PDB entry 8UB4 | electron microscopy, 2.90 A resolution | chains A and F of the 10 polymer chains in the assembly

Chain A (and F):
Molecule: Cell division control protein 48
Organism: Saccharomyces cerevisiae
Notes: EC 3.6.4.6; chain F of this document is another copy of the same molecule, construct and numbering; everything in this record applies to it too
Reference sequence: P25694 (CDC48_YEAST); residue numbers follow UniProt; this construct covers 1-835
Sequence (835 residues; row label = number of the first residue in the row):
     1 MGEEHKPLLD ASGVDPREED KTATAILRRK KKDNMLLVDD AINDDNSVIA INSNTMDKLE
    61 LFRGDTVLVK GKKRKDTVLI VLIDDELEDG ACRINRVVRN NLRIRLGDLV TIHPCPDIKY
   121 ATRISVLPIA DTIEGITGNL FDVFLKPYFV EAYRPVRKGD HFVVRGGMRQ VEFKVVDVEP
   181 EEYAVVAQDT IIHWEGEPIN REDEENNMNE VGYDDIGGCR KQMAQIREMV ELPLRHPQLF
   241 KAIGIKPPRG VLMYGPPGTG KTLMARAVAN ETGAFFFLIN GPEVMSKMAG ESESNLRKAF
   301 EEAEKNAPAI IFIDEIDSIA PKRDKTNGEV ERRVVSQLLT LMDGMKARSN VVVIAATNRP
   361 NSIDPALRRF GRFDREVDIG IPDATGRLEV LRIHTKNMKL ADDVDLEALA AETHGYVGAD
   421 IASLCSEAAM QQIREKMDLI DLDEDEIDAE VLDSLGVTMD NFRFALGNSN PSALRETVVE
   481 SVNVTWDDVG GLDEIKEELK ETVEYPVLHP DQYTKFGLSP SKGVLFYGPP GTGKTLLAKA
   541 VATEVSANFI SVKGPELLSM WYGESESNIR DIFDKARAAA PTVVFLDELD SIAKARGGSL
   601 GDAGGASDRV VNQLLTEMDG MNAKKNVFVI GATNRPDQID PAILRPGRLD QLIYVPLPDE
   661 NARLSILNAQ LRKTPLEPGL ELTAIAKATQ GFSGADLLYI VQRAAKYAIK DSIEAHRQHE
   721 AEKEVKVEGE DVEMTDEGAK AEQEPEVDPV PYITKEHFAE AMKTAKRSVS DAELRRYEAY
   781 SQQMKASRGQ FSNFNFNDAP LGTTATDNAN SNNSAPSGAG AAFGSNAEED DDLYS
Disordered / not traced: 1-210, 441-448, 725-746, 785-835 (chain F: 1-218, 381-382, 440-450, 471-485, 509-521, 530-531, 656-658, 726-743, 768-835)
Metal / ion sites: Mg2+ site 1: Thr-262 (together with 08T); Mg2+ site 2 near Thr-535 (its only coordinating residue here)
Residues lining bound ligands:
  - 08T ([[[(2R,3S,4R,5R)-5-(6-aminopurin-9-yl)-3,4-bis(oxidanyl)oxolan-2-yl]methoxy-oxidanyl-phosphoryl]oxy-oxidanyl-phosphoryl]oxy-tris(fluoranyl)beryllium), molecule 1: Asp-215, Ile-216, Gly-217, Pro-257, Gly-258, Thr-259, Gly-260, Lys-261, Thr-262, Leu-263, Asn-358, Val-390, His-394, Gly-418, Ala-419
  - 08T, molecule 2: Asp-488, Val-489, Gly-490, Leu-492, Pro-529, Pro-530, Gly-531, Thr-532, Gly-533, Lys-534, Thr-535, Leu-536, Glu-588, Asn-634, Ile-666, Gln-670, Gly-694, Ala-695, Leu-698
UniProt features mapped onto this chain:
  - binding site (ATP): Pro-257 to Leu-263, Asn-358, His-394, Gly-531 to Leu-536
  - modified residue: Ser-472 (Phosphoserine), Ser-519 (Phosphoserine), Thr-735 (Phosphothreonine), Ser-770 (Phosphoserine)
  - cross-link (Glycyl lysine isopeptide (Lys-Gly)): Lys-305 (interchain with G-Cter in ubiquitin), Lys-322 (interchain with G-Cter in ubiquitin), Lys-346 (interchain with G-Cter in ubiquitin), Lys-522 (interchain with G-Cter in ubiquitin), Lys-539 (interchain with G-Cter in ubiquitin), Lys-594 (interchain with G-Cter in ubiquitin), Lys-673 (interchain with G-Cter in ubiquitin)
  - mutagenesis: Lys-261 (K261A: Moderate reduction in growth rate; K261T: Probable loss of ATP binding. Complete loss of catalytic activity), Glu-315 (E315A: Moderate reduction in growth rate; E315D: Severe loss of catalytic activity without affecting cooperativity between the 2 ATP-binding regions. Slight reduction in growth rate ...), Asn-358 (N358A: Slight reduction in growth rate. Restores cell growth; when associated with Q-315), Arg-369 (R369A: No effect on growth rate. Restores cell growth; when associated with Q-315), Pro-471 (P471A/S: Restores cell growth; when associated with Q-315), Arg-475 (R475H: Restores cell growth; when associated with Q-315), Lys-534 (K534A/T: Severe loss of catalytic activity. Lethal), Glu-588 (E588D: Moderate reduction in growth rate; E588Q: Lethal), Arg-645 (R645A: Lethal)
From the paper describing this entry:
  - binding site for Substrate: Lys-287 to Ala-289, Met-560 to Tyr-562
  - catalytic residues: Glu-315, Arg-369, Arg-372, Glu-588, Arg-645, Arg-648 (citing earlier work)
  - binding site for 08T: Arg-369, Arg-372, Arg-645, Arg-648

Chain A / chain F interface:
Contacting residue pairs - 16 pairs, chain A then chain F:
  Ala-242(A) / Leu-452(F)
  Ile-243(A) / Met-398(F)
  Ile-243(A) / Ala-429(F)  hydrophobic
  Ile-245(A) / Ala-429(F)  hydrophobic
  Arg-332(A) / Ser-286(F)
  Arg-332(A) / Lys-287(F)
  Leu-518(A) / Ala-705(F)  hydrophobic
  Arg-596(A) / Ser-559(F)
  Arg-596(A) / Trp-561(F)
  Gly-597(A) / Leu-558(F)
  Gly-597(A) / Ser-559(F)
  Gly-598(A) / Leu-558(F)
  Gly-598(A) / Trp-561(F)
  Ser-599(A) / Trp-561(F)
  Ser-599(A) / Tyr-562(F)
  Leu-600(A) / Tyr-562(F)
Interface residues without a listed pair, chain A (17 interface residues in all): Glu-228, Leu-239, Gly-244, Arg-375, Tyr-505, His-509, Gln-512
Interface residues without a listed pair, chain F (22 interface residues in all): Asn-397, Lys-399, Ser-426, Met-430, Ile-433, Val-457, Gly-563, Glu-564, Gln-702, Ile-709, Ile-713, His-716

In short:
Chain A and chain F form an interface of 17 and 22 residues respectively. Chain A binds compound 08T. Curated
annotation (UniProt) lists 15 ATP-binding residues and 9 mutagenesis sites on chain A. From the paper:
catalytic residues Glu-315(A), Arg-369(A) and Arg-372(A) among others; a binding site for 08T at Arg-369(A),
Arg-372(A) and Arg-645(A) among others.
Chain A and chain F are both Cell division control protein 48 (Saccharomyces cerevisiae); the structure,
Cdc48-Shp1 unfolding native substrate, consensus structure, was determined by electron microscopy, deposited
together with 8U7T, 8U8I, 8U9C, 8U9P, 8U9Q, 8U9Z and 3 further entries.
